PDB entry 2Z2O | X-ray diffraction, 1.90 A resolution | chain A

== Chain A ==
Protein: virginiamycin B lyase
From: Staphylococcus aureus
Notes: EC 4.2.99.-, 5.5.1.-
Reference sequence: Q53744 (Q53744_STAAU); residues 1-299 here = UniProt positions 1-299
Amino-acid sequence (299 residues; row label = number of the first residue in the row):
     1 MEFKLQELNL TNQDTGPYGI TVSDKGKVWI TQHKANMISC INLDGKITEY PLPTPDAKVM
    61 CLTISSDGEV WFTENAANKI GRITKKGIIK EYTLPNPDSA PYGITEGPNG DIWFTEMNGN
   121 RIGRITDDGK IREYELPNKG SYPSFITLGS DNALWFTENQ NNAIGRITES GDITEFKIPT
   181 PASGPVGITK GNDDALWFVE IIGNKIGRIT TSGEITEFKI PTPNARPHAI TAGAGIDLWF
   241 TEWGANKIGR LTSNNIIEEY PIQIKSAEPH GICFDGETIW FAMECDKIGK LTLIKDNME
Unresolved in the structure: 299
Reported in the primary citation:
  - conformationally variable residues (loop rearrangement): T11 to T15, I264 to E268
  - mutagenesis - H228A, H270A: abolished catalytic activity
  - mutagenesis - Y18F (4-fold): decreased binding to quinupristin
  - mutagenesis - Y18F, E268Q, E284Q: decreased catalytic activity
  - catalytic residues: H270 (proposed by the authors, not directly observed)

== Overview ==
The paper reports the catalytic residue H270; Y18F, E268Q and E284Q reduce catalytic activity; 5 substitutions
were tested in all.
Chain A is virginiamycin B lyase (Staphylococcus aureus); the structure, Crystal Structure of apo
virginiamycin B lyase from Staphylococcus aureus, was determined by X-ray diffraction (same publication as
2Z2N and 2Z2P).
